6WXF - chains n and o of the 39 polymer chains in the assembly; structure by electron microscopy, 4.30 A resolution (low resolution: residue-level contacts below are approximate; hydrogen-bond / salt-bridge calls are withheld).

== Chain n (and o) ==
Protein: Outer capsid glycoprotein VP7
Source organism: Rotavirus A (strain RVA/Monkey/United States/RRV/1975/G3P5B[3])
Notes: chain o of this document is another copy of the same molecule, construct and numbering; everything in this record applies to it too
Reference sequence: P12476 (VP7_ROTRH); numbering as in UniProt (aligned over 1-326)
Amino-acid sequence (326 residues; each row starts with the number of its first residue):
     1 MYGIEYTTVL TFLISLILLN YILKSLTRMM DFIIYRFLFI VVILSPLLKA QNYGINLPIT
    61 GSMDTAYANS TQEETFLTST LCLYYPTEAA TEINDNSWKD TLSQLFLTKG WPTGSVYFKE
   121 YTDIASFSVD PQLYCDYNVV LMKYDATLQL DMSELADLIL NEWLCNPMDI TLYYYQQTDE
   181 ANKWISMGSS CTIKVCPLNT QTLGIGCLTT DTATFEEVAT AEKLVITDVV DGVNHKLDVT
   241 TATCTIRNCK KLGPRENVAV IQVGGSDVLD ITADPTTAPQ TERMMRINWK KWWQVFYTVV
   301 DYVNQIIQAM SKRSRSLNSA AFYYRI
Unresolved in the structure: 1-50, 316-326
Cystine bridges: Cys82-Cys135, Cys165-Cys249, Cys191-Cys244, Cys196-Cys207
Covalent attachments: N-acetylglucosamine (NAG) linked to Asn69
Metal / ion sites: Ca2+ site 1: Asp95 (shared with 2 residues of chain m); Ca2+ site 2: Asp151, Glu154, Glu222, Leu224; Ca2+ site 3: Gln177, Asp228, Asp231 (shared with Asp301(o) of chain o); Ca2+ site 4: Gly206, Thr214, Glu216 (shared with Asp95(o) of chain o); Ca2+ site 5: Asp301 (shared with 4 residues of chain m)

== Interface between chain n and chain o ==
Residue-residue contacts (52; chain n residue first):
  Thr147(n) - Lys290(o)
  Gln149(n) - Gly265(o)
  Gln149(n) - Asn288(o)
  Leu150(n) - Asn288(o)
  Leu150(n) - Trp289(o)
  Leu150(n) - Lys290(o)
  Ser153(n) - Asn288(o)
  Glu180(n) - Tyr302(o)
  Lys183(n) - Tyr302(o)
  Val195(n) - Tyr297(o)
  Ile205(n) - Thr101(o)
  Ile205(n) - Gln104(o)
  Gly206(n) - Asp95(o)
  Gly206(n) - Ser97(o)
  Gly206(n) - Thr101(o)
  Glu216(n) - Asp95(o)
  Glu216(n) - Trp293(o)
  Glu216(n) - Tyr297(o)
  Glu217(n) - Trp293(o)
  Val218(n) - Lys291(o)
  Val218(n) - Tyr297(o)
  Thr220(n) - Lys291(o)
  Glu222(n) - Lys290(o)
  Thr227(n) - Gln294(o)
  Asp228(n) - Gln294(o)
  Asp228(n) - Tyr297(o)
  Asp228(n) - Asp301(o)
  Asp228(n) - Tyr302(o)
  Val229(n) - Asp301(o)
  Val230(n) - Leu105(o)
  Val230(n) - Thr108(o)
  Val230(n) - Lys109(o)
  Val230(n) - Val300(o)
  Asp231(n) - Lys109(o)
  Asp231(n) - Asp301(o)
  Val233(n) - Thr108(o)
  Ser266(n) - Ser266(o)
  Val268(n) - Ser266(o)
  Val268(n) - Arg286(o)
  Val268(n) - Asn288(o)
  Asp270(n) - Arg286(o)
  Asp270(n) - Ile287(o)
  Asp270(n) - Asn288(o)
  Ala273(n) - Thr298(o)
  Ala273(n) - Tyr302(o)
  Asp274(n) - Tyr302(o)
  Pro275(n) - Met285(o)
  Pro275(n) - Arg286(o)
  Pro275(n) - Ile287(o)
  Pro275(n) - Tyr302(o)
  Thr276(n) - Met285(o)
  Thr276(n) - Gln305(o)
Other interface residues (no listed pair), chain n (35 interface residues in all): Asp151, Gln177, Pro197, Ala219, Ile226, Asp267, Leu269, Ala278
Other interface residues (no listed pair), chain o (26 interface residues in all): Gly264, Ile306

== Overview ==
The interface between chain n and chain o involves 35 residues on one side and 26 on the other.
N-acetylglucosamine is covalently linked to Asn69(n). Asp151(n), Glu154(n), Glu222(n) and Leu224(n) form the
Ca2+ site 2. Gln177(n), Asp228(n) and Asp231(n) form the Ca2+ site 3.
Chain n and chain o are both Outer capsid glycoprotein VP7 (Rotavirus A (strain RVA/Monkey/United
States/RRV/1975/G3P5B[3])); the structure, Cryo-EM reconstruction of VP5*/VP8* assembly from rhesus rotavirus
particles - Intermediate conformation, was determined by electron microscopy (same publication as 6WXE and
6WXG).
